8VVG - chains A and B of the 5 polymer chains in the assembly; structure by electron microscopy, 3.30 A resolution.

[Chain A]
Name: Kappa-type opioid receptor
From: Homo sapiens
UniProt: P41145 (OPRK_HUMAN); numbering as in UniProt (aligned over 1-380)
Sequence (380 residues; row label = number of the first residue in the row):
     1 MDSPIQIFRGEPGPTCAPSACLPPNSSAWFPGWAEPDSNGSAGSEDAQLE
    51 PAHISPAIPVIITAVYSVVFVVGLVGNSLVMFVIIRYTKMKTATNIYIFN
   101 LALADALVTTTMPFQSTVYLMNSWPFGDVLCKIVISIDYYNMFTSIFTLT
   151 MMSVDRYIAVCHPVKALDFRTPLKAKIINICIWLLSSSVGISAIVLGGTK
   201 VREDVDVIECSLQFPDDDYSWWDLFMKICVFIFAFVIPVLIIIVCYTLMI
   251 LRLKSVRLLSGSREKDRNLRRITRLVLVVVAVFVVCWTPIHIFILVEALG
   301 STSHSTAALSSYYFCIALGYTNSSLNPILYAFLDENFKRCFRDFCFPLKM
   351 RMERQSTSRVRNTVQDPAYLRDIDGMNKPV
Disordered / not traced: 1-56, 342-380
Cystine bridges: C131-C210
Ligand contacts: A1AD5 (methyl (2R,3R,3aS,5aR,9aS,9bS)-3-methyl-2-[(2S,6S)-6-methylpiperidin-2-yl]-1,2,3,3a,6,7,8,9,9a,9b-decahydro-3,5a-epoxycyclopenta[a]naphthalene-4-carboxylate): Q115, I135, D138, Y139, M142, F143, K227, V230, W287, I290, H291, I294, Y312, I316, Y320
Curated features (UniProtKB/Swiss-Prot):
  - lipidation: C345 (S-palmitoyl cysteine)
  - glycosylation (N-linked (GlcNAc...) asparagine): N25, N39

[Chain B]
Name: Guanine nucleotide-binding protein G(i) subunit alpha-1
From: Homo sapiens
UniProt: P63096 (GNAI1_HUMAN); residue numbers follow UniProt; this construct covers 1-354
Sequence (354 residues; row label = number of the first residue in the row):
     1 MGCTLSAEDKAAVERSKMIDRNLREDGEKAAREVKLLLLGAGESGKNTIV
    51 KQMKIIHEAGYSEEECKQYKAVVYSNTIQSIIAIIRAMGRLKIDFGDSAR
   101 ADDARQLFVLAGAAEEGFMTAELAGVIKRLWKDSGVQACFNRSREYQLND
   151 SAAYYLNDLDRIAQPNYIPTQQDVLRTRVKTTGIVETHFTFKDLHFKMFD
   201 VGAQRSERKKWIHCFEGVTAIIFCVALSDYDLVLAEDEEMNRMHASMKLF
   251 DSICNNKWFTDTSIILFLNKKDLFEEKIKKSPLTICYPEYAGSNTYEEAA
   301 AYIQCQFEDLNKRKDTKEIYTHFTCSTDTKNVQFVFDAVTDVIIKNNLKD
   351 CGLF
Disordered / not traced: 1-4, 53-179
Sequence notes: engineered mutation N47 (Ser in P63096), A203 (Gly in P63096), A245 (Glu in P63096), S326 (Ala in P63096)
Curated features (UniProtKB/Swiss-Prot):
  - region: K35 to K46, T48 (G1 motif), D173 to T181 (G2 motif), F196 to G202, Q204, R205 (G3 motif), I265 to D272 (G4 motif), T324, C325, T327 to T329 (G5 motif)
  - binding site (GTP): E43 to K46, T48, S151, L175 to T181, D200 to G202, Q204, N269 to D272
  - binding site (Mg(2+)): T181
  - modified residue: R178 (ADP-ribosylarginine), Q204 (Deamidated glutamine), C351 (ADP-ribosylcysteine)
  - lipidation: G2 (N-myristoyl glycine), C3 (S-palmitoyl cysteine)
  - natural variant: G40 (G40C: In NEDHISB; G40R: In NEDHISB), G45 (G45D: In NEDHISB), T48 (T48I: In NEDHISB; T48K: In NEDHISB), Q52 (Q52P: In NEDHISB), S75 (deletion: In NEDHISB; uncertain significance), Q172 (deletion: In NEDHISB), D173 (D173V: In NEDHISB), E186 to F189 (deletion: In NEDHISB; uncertain significance), C224 (C224Y: In NEDHISB), K270 (K270N: In NEDHISB; K270R: In NEDHISB), D272 (D272G: In NEDHISB), V332 (V332E: In NEDHISB; uncertain significance)
  - mutagenesis: G42 (G42R: Abolishes switch to an activated conformation and dissociation from beta and gamma subunits upon GTP binding. Abolishes interaction with RGS family members), E116 (E116L: Enhances interaction (inactive GDP-bound) with RGS14), Q147 (Q147L: Enhances interaction (inactive GDP-bound) with RGS14)

[Chain A / chain B interface]
Contacting residue pairs (33; chain A residue first):
  R156(A) - L353(B)
  A159(A) - N347(B)  hydrogen bond (backbone-side chain)
  V160(A) - I344(B)
  V160(A) - L348(B)  hydrophobic
  P163(A) - T340(B)
  P163(A) - I343(B)  hydrophobic
  P163(A) - I344(B)  hydrophobic
  V164(A) - K192(B)
  V164(A) - D193(B)
  A166(A) - N347(B)
  L167(A) - A31(B)
  D168(A) - R32(B)  salt bridge
  R170(A) - D350(B)  salt bridge
  R170(A) - C351(B)  hydrogen bond
  T171(A) - E28(B)
  R252(A) - T340(B)
  R252(A) - I344(B)
  V256(A) - D341(B)
  R257(A) - E318(B)
  R257(A) - Y320(B)
  R257(A) - D341(B)
  L258(A) - Y320(B)
  L258(A) - D341(B)
  L258(A) - K345(B)
  S262(A) - K314(B)
  S262(A) - D315(B)
  E264(A) - D315(B)
  K265(A) - D315(B)
  K265(A) - F354(B)
  N268(A) - F354(B)
  I272(A) - L353(B)
  L275(A) - L353(B)  hydrophobic
  D334(A) - G352(B)
Interface residues without a listed pair, chain A (27 interface residues in all): T94, P172, L253, L259, G261, E335
Interface residues without a listed pair, chain B (23 interface residues in all): R24, V342

[In short]
Chain A and chain B form an interface of 27 and 23 residues respectively, with 2 hydrogen bonds and 2 salt
bridges. Among the polar pairs are D168(A)-R32(B), R170(A)-D350(B) and A159(A)-N347(B). Ligands of chain A:
compound A1AD5.
Chain A is Kappa-type opioid receptor and chain B is Guanine nucleotide-binding protein G(i) subunit alpha-1,
both from Homo sapiens; the structure, Kappa opioid receptor in complex with heterotrimerig Gi protein, bound
to inverse agonist GB18, was determined by electron microscopy together with 8VVE, 8VVF and 9D61 from the same
study.
